Entry 8SNE (electron microscopy, 3.00 A resolution); this record covers chains A and C of the 3 polymer chains in the assembly.

# Chain A
Name: Hyaluronan synthase
Source organism: Paramecium bursaria Chlorella virus CZ-2
Reference sequence: M1H2Q1 (M1H2Q1_9PHYC); numbering as in UniProt (aligned over 2-561)
Sequence (574 residues; each row starts with the number of its first residue; numbering starts at 0):
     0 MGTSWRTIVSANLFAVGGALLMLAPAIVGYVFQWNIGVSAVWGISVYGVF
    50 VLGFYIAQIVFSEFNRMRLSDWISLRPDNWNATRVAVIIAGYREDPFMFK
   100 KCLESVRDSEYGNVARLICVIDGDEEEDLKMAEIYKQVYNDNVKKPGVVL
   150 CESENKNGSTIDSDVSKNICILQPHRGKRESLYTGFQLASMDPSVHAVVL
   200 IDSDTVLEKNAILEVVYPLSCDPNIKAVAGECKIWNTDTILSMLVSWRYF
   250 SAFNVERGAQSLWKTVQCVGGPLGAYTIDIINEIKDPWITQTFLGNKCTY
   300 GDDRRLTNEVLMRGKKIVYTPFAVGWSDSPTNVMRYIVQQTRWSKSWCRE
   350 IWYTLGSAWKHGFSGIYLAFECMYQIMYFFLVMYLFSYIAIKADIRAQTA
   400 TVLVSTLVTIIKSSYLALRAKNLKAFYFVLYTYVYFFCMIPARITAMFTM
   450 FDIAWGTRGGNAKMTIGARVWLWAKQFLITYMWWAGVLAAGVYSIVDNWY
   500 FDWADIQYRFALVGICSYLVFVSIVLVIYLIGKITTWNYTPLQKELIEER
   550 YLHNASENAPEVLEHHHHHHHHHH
Unresolved in the structure: 0-37, 291-297, 452-471, 553-573
Differences from the reference sequence: expression tag (0-1, 562-573)
Metal / ion sites: Mn2+ site 1 near Glu93 (its only coordinating residue here); Mn2+ site 2: Asp203 (together with UDP)
Small-molecule neighbours:
  - 1,2-Distearoyl-sn-glycerophosphoethanolamine (3PE): Ile394, Gln397, Thr398, Gly490, Ser493, Ile494, Asn497, Trp498, Tyr499, Phe500, Trp502, Tyr507, Leu511, Val512, Ile514, Cys515, Ser516, Val519
  - UDP (uridine-5'-diphosphate): Ala89, Gly90, Tyr91, Glu93, Asp121, His174, Gly176, Lys177, Ser180, Asp201, Ser202, Asp203, Gln338
Reported in the primary citation:
  - mutagenesis - W454A, W454F, G455A: abolished catalytic activity
  - mutagenesis - R457K: decreased catalytic activity
  - catalytic residues: Asp302 (proposed by the authors, not directly observed)
  - mutagenesis - D302N: abolished catalytic activity (proposed by the authors, not directly observed)

# Chain C
Name: Nanobody 886
Source organism: Lama glama
Notes: antibody fragment or engineered binder
Sequence (132 residues; each row starts with the number of its first residue):
     1 QVQLVESGGGSVQPGESLRLSCQASGRIVDVNDMAWYRQAPGKQRELVAR
    51 IARGGSTHYGDSAWGRFTISRDNTRNTVYLQMTSLNVEDTAVYYCNGEVK
   101 VGTRLSPFRTYWGRGTQVTVSSHHHHHHEPEA
Unresolved in the structure: 124-132
Disulfide bonds: Cys22-Cys95

# How chain A and chain C interact
Pairs across the interface (26):
  Arg83(A) - Thr57(C)  hydrogen bond (side chain-backbone)
  Arg83(A) - His58(C)
  Gly111(A) - Ser56(C)
  Val113(A) - Ser56(C)
  Ala114(A) - His58(C)
  Lys135(A) - Pro107(C)
  Lys135(A) - Phe108(C)  hydrogen bond (backbone-backbone)
  Gln136(A) - Lys100(C)  hydrogen bond (backbone-side chain)
  Gln136(A) - Leu105(C)
  Gln136(A) - Pro107(C)
  Gln136(A) - Phe108(C)
  Val137(A) - Asn32(C)  hydrogen bond (backbone-side chain)
  Val137(A) - Phe108(C)
  Tyr138(A) - Phe108(C)
  Asn139(A) - Glu98(C)  hydrogen bond
  Asp140(A) - Phe108(C)
  Asp140(A) - Arg109(C)  salt bridge
  Asp140(A) - Thr110(C)  hydrogen bond
  Asp163(A) - Tyr37(C)  hydrogen bond
  Val164(A) - His58(C)  hydrogen bond (backbone-side chain)
  Ser165(A) - Leu47(C)
  Ser165(A) - Arg50(C)
  Ser165(A) - His58(C)
  Lys166(A) - Arg50(C)
  Lys166(A) - Asn96(C)
  Asp191(A) - His58(C)  salt bridge
Interface residues without a listed pair, chain A (18 interface residues in all): Arg106, Tyr110, His552
Interface residues without a listed pair, chain C (18 interface residues in all): Arg53, Arg104, Ser106

# In short
Chain A and chain C each contribute 18 residues to their interface; the contacts include 8 hydrogen bonds and
2 salt bridges. Polar pairs include Asp140(A)-Arg109(C), Asp191(A)-His58(C) and Arg83(A)-Thr57(C). From the
paper: the catalytic residue Asp302(A); W454A, W454F and G455A of chain A, among others, abolish catalytic
activity; 5 substitutions were tested in all.
Chain A is Hyaluronan synthase (Paramecium bursaria Chlorella virus CZ-2) and chain C is Nanobody 886 (Lama
glama); the structure, Chlorella virus Hyaluronan Synthase bound to GlcA extended GlcNAc primer and UDP, was
determined by electron microscopy (same publication as 8SMM, 8SMN, 8SMP, 8SNC and 8SND).
